4XKE - chains A and B of the 6 polymer chains in the assembly; structure by X-ray diffraction, 2.36 A resolution.

[Chain A]
Name: Hemagglutinin HA1 chain
Source organism: Influenza A virus
Amino-acid sequence (333 residues; row label = number of the first residue in the row; a row labelled like 125A-125B holds insertion residues (125A, then the next letters in order)):
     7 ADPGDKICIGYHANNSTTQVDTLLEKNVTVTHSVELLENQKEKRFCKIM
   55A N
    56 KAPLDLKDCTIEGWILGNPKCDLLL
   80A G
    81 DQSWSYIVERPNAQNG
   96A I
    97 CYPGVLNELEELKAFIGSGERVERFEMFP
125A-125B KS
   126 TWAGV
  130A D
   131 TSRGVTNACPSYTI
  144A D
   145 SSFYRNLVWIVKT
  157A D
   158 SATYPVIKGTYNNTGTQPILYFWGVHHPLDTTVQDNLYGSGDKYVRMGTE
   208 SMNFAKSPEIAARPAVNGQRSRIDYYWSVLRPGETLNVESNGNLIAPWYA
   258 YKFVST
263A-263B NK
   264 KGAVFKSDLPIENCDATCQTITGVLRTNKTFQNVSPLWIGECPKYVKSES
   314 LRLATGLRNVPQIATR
Not modelled in the structure: 7-8, 329
Disulfides: Cys52-Cys277, Cys64-Cys76, Cys97-Cys139
Covalently attached groups: N-acetylglucosamine (NAG) linked to Asn33, Asn169
Reported in the primary citation:
  - binding site for N-acetyl-alpha-neuraminic acid: Tyr98, Asn137, Trp153, His183, Ser228
  - binding site for beta-D-galactopyranose: Asn137, Gly225
  - binding site for N-acetylglucosamine: Gly225, Arg227
  - specificity-determining residues: Leu186, Val190, Ala222, Ser228 (proposed by the authors, not directly observed)

[Chain B]
Name: Hemagglutinin HA2 chain
Source organism: Influenza A virus
Amino-acid sequence (180 residues; row label = number of the first residue in the row):
     1 GIFGAIAGFIEGGWTGMIDGWYGYHHENSQGSGYAADRESTQKAIDGITN
    51 KVNSIINKMNTQFEAVDHEFSNLERRIGNLNKRMEDGFLDVWTYNAELLV
   101 LLENERTLDLHDANVKNLYEKVKSQLRDNANDLGNGCFEFWHKCDNECME
   151 SVKNGTYDYPKYQKESKLNRQGIEGRLVPR
Not modelled in the structure: 174-180
Disulfides: Cys144-Cys148

[Chain A / chain B interface]
Pairs across the interface - 122 pairs, chain A then chain B:
  Pro9(A) with Glu139(B)
  Gly10(A) with Glu139(B)
  Asp11(A) with Glu27(B); Asn28(B); Ser29(B); Phe138(B); Glu139(B); Phe140(B), hydrogen bond (backbone-backbone); Lys143(B); Cys144(B), hydrogen bond (side chain-backbone)
  Lys12(A) with His25(B), hydrogen bond; His26(B); Glu27(B), salt bridge; Phe138(B); Met149(B)
  Ile13(A) with His25(B); Gly136(B); Cys137(B); Phe138(B), hydrogen bond (backbone-backbone); Phe140(B), hydrophobic
  Cys14(A) with Trp14(B); Gly23(B); Tyr24(B); His25(B), hydrogen bond (backbone-backbone); Gly136(B); Cys137(B), disulfide
  Ile15(A) with Ile10(B); Trp14(B); Gly23(B); Val115(B); Tyr119(B), hydrophobic; Val122(B), hydrophobic; Gly136(B), hydrogen bond (backbone-backbone)
  Gly16(A) with Trp14(B); Tyr22(B); Gly23(B), hydrogen bond (backbone-backbone)
  Tyr17(A) with Ile6(B); Ala7(B), hydrogen bond (side chain-backbone); Ile10(B), hydrogen bond (side chain-backbone); Glu11(B); Gly12(B), hydrogen bond (side chain-backbone); Gly13(B); Trp14(B), hydrogen bond (backbone-backbone); Met17(B); Trp21(B); Val115(B), hydrophobic
  His18(A) with Trp14(B); Met17(B), hydrogen bond (side chain-backbone); Gly20(B); Trp21(B), hydrogen bond (backbone-backbone)
  Ala19(A) with Gly13(B); Trp14(B), hydrogen bond (backbone-backbone); Thr15(B)
  Val26(A) with Asn104(B)
  Asp27(A) with Leu101(B); Asn104(B), hydrogen bond (backbone-side chain)
  Thr28(A) with Leu101(B); Asn104(B); Glu105(B); Leu108(B)
  Leu29(A) with Leu101(B), hydrogen bond (backbone-backbone); Leu102(B), hydrophobic; Glu105(B)
  Leu30(A) with Glu105(B)
  Val36(A) with Leu108(B), hydrophobic
  Thr37(A) with Trp21(B)
  His38(A) with Trp21(B), hydrogen bond
  Glu106(A) with Glu69(B); Phe70(B); Ser71(B)
  Lys109(A) with Glu69(B), salt bridge
  Ala110(A) with His68(B)
  Lys264(A) with Glu64(B), salt bridge
  Ala266(A) with Asp67(B)
  Val267(A) with Asp67(B), hydrogen bond (backbone-side chain)
  Lys269(A) with Asp67(B); Glu69(B), salt bridge
  Thr293(A) with Ile56(B); Met59(B)
  Phe294(A) with Met59(B), hydrophobic; Ala96(B), hydrophobic
  Pro299(A) with Ala65(B)
  Leu300(A) with Ala65(B); Val66(B); Asp67(B)
  Trp301(A) with Gln62(B); Phe63(B)
  Cys305(A) with Gln62(B), hydrogen bond (backbone-side chain)
  Lys307(A) with Met59(B); Thr61(B), hydrogen bond (side chain-backbone); Gln62(B); Trp92(B)
  Tyr308(A) with Leu89(B), hydrophobic
  Val309(A) with Leu89(B), hydrophobic; Thr93(B)
  Lys310(A) with Leu89(B); Asp90(B); Thr93(B), hydrogen bond (backbone-side chain)
  Ser311(A) with Thr93(B); Glu97(B), hydrogen bond
  Leu314(A) with Ala96(B)
  Arg315(A) with Val100(B); Asn104(B), hydrogen bond (backbone-side chain)
  Leu316(A) with Ile55(B), hydrophobic; Asn104(B)
  Ala317(A) with Asn104(B), hydrogen bond (backbone-side chain)
  Thr318(A) with Trp21(B); Ile48(B); Val52(B); His111(B), hydrogen bond (backbone-side chain)
  Gly319(A) with Trp21(B); Leu108(B); His111(B), hydrogen bond (backbone-side chain)
  Leu320(A) with Ile6(B), hydrophobic; Trp21(B); Tyr22(B), hydrophobic; His111(B)
  Arg321(A) with Leu108(B)
  Val323(A) with Glu11(B); Gly12(B); Gly13(B), hydrogen bond (backbone-backbone)
  Pro324(A) with Thr15(B)
Other interface residues (no listed pair), chain A (53 interface residues in all): Asn20, Val34, Leu42, Glu304, Pro306, Gln325
Other interface residues (no listed pair), chain B (69 interface residues in all): Ala5, Ile18, Glu74, Glu103, Thr107, Leu118, Asn135, His142, Val152, Lys153
Inter-chain disulfides: Cys14(A)-Cys137(B)

[Summary]
53 residues of chain A face 69 of chain B across their interface; the contacts include 1 disulfide bond, 27
hydrogen bonds and 4 salt bridges. Among the polar pairs are Lys12(A)-Glu27(B), Lys109(A)-Glu69(B) and
Lys264(A)-Glu64(B). From the paper: a binding site for N-acetyl-alpha-neuraminic acid at Tyr98(A), Asn137(A)
and Trp153(A) among others; a binding site for beta-D-galactopyranose at Asn137(A) and Gly225(A).
Chain A is Hemagglutinin HA1 chain and chain B is Hemagglutinin HA2 chain, both from Influenza A virus; the
structure, Crystal structure of hemagglutinin from Taiwan (2013) H6N1 influenza virus in complex with 3'-SLN,
was determined by X-ray diffraction (same publication as 4XKD, 4XKG and 4XKF).
